Entry 5OBT (X-ray diffraction, 1.50 A resolution); this record covers chains A and C of the 3 polymer chains in the assembly.

Chain A:
Protein: Vacuolar-processing enzyme gamma-isozyme
Organism: Arabidopsis thaliana
Notes: EC 3.4.22.34; fragment: Cleaved N-terminus
Reference sequence: Q39119 (VPEG_ARATH); numbering as in UniProt (aligned over 56-283)
Amino-acid sequence (245 residues; numbered 39 to 283; the number before each row is that of its first residue):
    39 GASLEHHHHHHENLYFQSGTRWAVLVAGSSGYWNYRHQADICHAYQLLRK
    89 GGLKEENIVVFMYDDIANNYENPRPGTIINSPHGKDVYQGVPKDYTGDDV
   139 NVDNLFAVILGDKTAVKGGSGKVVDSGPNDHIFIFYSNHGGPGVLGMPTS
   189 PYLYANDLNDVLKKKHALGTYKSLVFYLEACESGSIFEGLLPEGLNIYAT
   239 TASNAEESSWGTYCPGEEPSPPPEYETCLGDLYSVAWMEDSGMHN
Unresolved in the structure: 39-53, 282-283
Disulfide bonds: C252-C266
Modified positions: N176 (l-3-aminosuccinimide; SNN)
Construct notes: expression tag (39-55)
What the authors report for this chain:
  - binding site for Ac-YVAD-CMK (chain C): R74, H75, E217, S247, W248, G249, C252, E255, C266, D269
  - catalytic residues: H177, G178, C219
  - specificity-determining residues: R74, V182, G184, Y190, Y192, W248

Chain C:
Protein: Ac-YVAD-CMK
Amino-acid sequence (6 residues; each row starts with the number of its first residue):
     1 XYVADX
Modified positions: ACE (acetyl group) at position 1; 0QE (chloromethane) at position 6

Interface between chain A and chain C:
Residue-residue contacts (25):
  R74(A) with V3(C); A4(C), hydrogen bond (side chain-backbone); D5(C), salt bridge
  H75(A) with D5(C), salt bridge
  N176(A) with D5(C)
  H177(A) with A4(C); D5(C)
  G178(A) with D5(C), hydrogen bond (backbone-backbone)
  E217(A) with D5(C)
  C219(A) with D5(C), hydrogen bond (backbone-backbone); 0QE_6(C), covalent bond
  S247(A) with A4(C); D5(C), hydrogen bond (backbone-backbone)
  W248(A) with Y2(C); V3(C); A4(C), hydrophobic; D5(C)
  G249(A) with Y2(C); V3(C), hydrogen bond (backbone-backbone); D5(C)
  C252(A) with Y2(C), hydrophobic
  E255(A) with ACE_1(C); Y2(C)
  C266(A) with V3(C), hydrophobic
  D269(A) with D5(C)
Interface residues without a listed pair, chain A (19 interface residues in all): A218, S246, T250, P253, E256

Summary:
19 residues of chain A face 6 of chain C across their interface, with 1 covalent bond, 5 hydrogen bonds and 2
salt bridges. Polar contacts include R74(A)-D5(C), H75(A)-D5(C) and R74(A)-A4(C). From the paper: catalytic
residues H177(A), G178(A) and C219(A); a binding site for Ac-YVAD-CMK (chain C) at R74(A), H75(A) and E217(A)
among others.
Chain A is Vacuolar-processing enzyme gamma-isozyme (Arabidopsis thaliana) and chain C is Ac-YVAD-CMK; the
structure, Fully activated A. thaliana legumain isoform gamma in complex with Ac-YVAD-CMK, was determined by
X-ray diffraction.
